Entry 8HAI (electron microscopy, 4.70 A resolution (low resolution: residue-level contacts below are approximate; hydrogen-bond / salt-bridge calls are withheld)); this record covers chains F and I of the 11 polymer chains in the assembly.

== Chain F ==
Name: Histone H4
From: Homo sapiens
Amino-acid sequence (102 residues; row label = number of the first residue in the row):
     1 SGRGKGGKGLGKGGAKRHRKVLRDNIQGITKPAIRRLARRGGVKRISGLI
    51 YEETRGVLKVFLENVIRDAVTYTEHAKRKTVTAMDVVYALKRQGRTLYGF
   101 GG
Unresolved in the structure: 1-18, 102
Modified / non-standard residues: Lys12 (N(6)-acetyllysine; ALY); Lys16 (N(6)-acetyllysine; ALY)

== Chain I ==
Molecule: 180-nt DNA strand
From: Homo sapiens
Sequence (180 nucleotides; numbered 1 to 180; the number before each row is that of its first residue):
     1 ATCCGTCCGTTACCGCCATCAATATCCACCTGCAGATTCTACCAAAAGTG
    51 TATTTGGAAACTGCTCCATCAAAAGGCATGTTCAGCTGAATTCAGCTGAA
   101 CATGCCTTTTGATGGAGCAGTTTCCAAATACACTTTTGGTAGAATCTGCA
   151 GGTGGATATTGATGGCGGTAACGGACGGAT
Unresolved in the structure: 1-17, 165-180

== How chain F and chain I interact ==
Residue-residue contacts - 11 pairs, chain F then chain I:
  Arg45(F) with DT97(I); DG98(I)
  Ile46(F) with DT97(I); DG98(I)
  Ser47(F) with DT97(I)
  Gly48(F) with DT97(I)
  Arg78(F) with DC118(I); DA119(I)
  Lys79(F) with DG117(I); DC118(I)
  Thr80(F) with DC118(I)
Interface residues without a listed pair, chain F (9 interface residues in all): Lys44, Tyr51

== Summary ==
Chain F and chain I form an interface of 9 and 5 residues respectively.
Chain F is Histone H4 and chain I is a 180-nt DNA strand, both from Homo sapiens; the structure, Cryo-EM
structure of the p300 catalytic core bound to the H4K12acK16ac nucleosome, class 1 (4.7 angstrom ..., was
determined by electron microscopy together with 8HAG, 8HAH, 8HAJ, 8HAK, 8HAL, 8HAM and 8HAN from the same
study.
